6BIN - chains A and B of the 3 polymer chains in the assembly; structure by X-ray diffraction, 2.50 A resolution.

== Chain A ==
Protein: HLA class II histocompatibility antigen, DR alpha chain
Organism: Homo sapiens
Reference sequence: P01903 (DRA_HUMAN); residues 5-181 here correspond to UniProt positions 30-206 (UniProt number = residue number + 25)
Amino-acid sequence (189 residues; each row starts with the number of its first residue):
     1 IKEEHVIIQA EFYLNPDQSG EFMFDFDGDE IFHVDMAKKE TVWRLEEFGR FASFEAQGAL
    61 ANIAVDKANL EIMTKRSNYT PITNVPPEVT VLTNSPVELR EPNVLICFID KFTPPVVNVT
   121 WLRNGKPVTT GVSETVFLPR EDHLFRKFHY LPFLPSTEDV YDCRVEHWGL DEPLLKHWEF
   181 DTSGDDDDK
Unresolved in the structure: 1-2, 182-189
Construct notes: expression tag (1-4, 182-189)
Cystine bridges: Cys107-Cys163
Glycans and other covalent adducts: N-acetylglucosamine (NAG) linked to Asn78, Asn118
UniProt features mapped onto this chain:
  - region: Glu179 to Asp181 (Connecting peptide)
  - site: Gln9 (Self- and pathogen-derived peptide antigen), Gly49 (Self-peptide antigen), Phe51 (Self- and pathogen-derived peptide antigen), Ala52 (Self-peptide antigen), Ser53 (Self- and pathogen-derived peptide antigen), Glu55 (Pathogen-derived peptide antigen), Asn62 (Self- and pathogen-derived peptide antigen), Asn69 (Pathogen-derived peptide antigen), Arg76 (Self- and pathogen-derived peptide antigen)
  - glycosylation (N-linked (GlcNAc...) asparagine): Asn78, Asn118

== Chain B ==
Protein: HLA class II histocompatibility antigen, DRB1-4 beta chain
Organism: Homo sapiens
Reference sequence: P13760 (2B14_HUMAN); residues 1-190 here correspond to UniProt positions 30-219 (UniProt number = residue number + 29)
Amino-acid sequence (200 residues; each row starts with the number of its first residue; numbers below 1 keep their minus sign (Gly-1 is residue -1)):
    -1 GSGDTRPRFL EQVKHECHFF NGTERVRFLD RYFYHQEEYV RFDSDVGEYR AVTELGRPDA
    59 EYWNSQKDLL EQKRAAVDTY CRHNYGVGES FTVQRRVYPE VTVYPAKTQP LQHHNLLVCS
   119 VNGFYPGSIE VRWFRNGQEE KTGVVSTGLI QNGDWTFQTL VMLETVPRSG EVYTCQVEHP
   179 SLTSPLTVEW RATGGDDDDK
Unresolved in the structure: -1 to 1, 191-198
Construct notes: expression tag (-1 to 0, 191-198)
Cystine bridges: Cys15-Cys79, Cys117-Cys173
Glycans and other covalent adducts: N-acetylglucosamine (NAG) linked to Asn19
From the paper describing this entry:
  - specificity-determining residues: Lys71

== Chain A / chain B interface ==
Residue-residue contacts (121; chain A residue first):
  Glu3(A) with His16(B), salt bridge; Phe17(B); Phe18(B)
  Glu4(A) with Phe17(B), hydrogen bond (backbone-backbone); Asn19(B), hydrogen bond (side chain-backbone); Gly20(B)
  His5(A) with Cys15(B); His16(B); Phe17(B), hydrogen bond (backbone-backbone); Val91(B)
  Val6(A) with Cys15(B); His16(B)
  Ile7(A) with His13(B); Glu14(B); Cys15(B), hydrogen bond (backbone-backbone); Phe17(B), hydrophobic
  Ile8(A) with His13(B); Glu14(B)
  Gln9(A) with Val11(B); Lys12(B); His13(B), hydrogen bond (backbone-backbone); Tyr78(B), hydrogen bond
  Ala10(A) with Val11(B)
  Glu11(A) with Gln10(B); Val11(B), hydrogen bond (backbone-backbone); His13(B), salt bridge
  Phe12(A) with Leu8(B), hydrophobic; Glu9(B); Gln10(B)
  Tyr13(A) with Phe7(B); Leu8(B); Glu9(B), hydrogen bond (backbone-backbone)
  Leu14(A) with Arg6(B); Phe7(B); Leu8(B), hydrophobic
  Asn15(A) with Arg6(B); Phe7(B), hydrogen bond (backbone-backbone)
  Pro16(A) with Arg4(B); Pro5(B); Arg6(B)
  Asp17(A) with Arg6(B), salt bridge
  Phe24(A) with Tyr78(B); Asn82(B)
  Phe26(A) with Thr90(B); Val91(B); Tyr123(B); Trp153(B), hydrophobic
  Asp27(A) with Gln149(B)
  Gly28(A) with Gln149(B), hydrogen bond (backbone-side chain)
  Asp29(A) with Tyr123(B); Gln149(B), hydrogen bond; Gly151(B); Trp153(B), hydrogen bond (side chain-backbone)
  Glu30(A) with Trp153(B), hydrogen bond (backbone-side chain)
  Ile31(A) with Trp153(B), hydrophobic
  Arg44(A) with Gly151(B), hydrogen bond (side chain-backbone); Asp152(B); Trp153(B)
  Leu45(A) with Arg93(B); Trp153(B)
  Phe48(A) with Phe89(B), hydrophobic; Trp153(B)
  Phe51(A) with Phe89(B), hydrophobic
  Ala52(A) with Val85(B), hydrophobic; Phe89(B), hydrophobic
  Asp66(A) with Glu9(B); Val11(B)
  Asn69(A) with Glu9(B)
  Leu70(A) with Phe7(B); Leu8(B); Glu9(B); Tyr32(B), hydrophobic
  Met73(A) with Glu9(B); Tyr32(B), hydrophobic; Tyr37(B); Leu53(B), hydrophobic; Asp57(B)
  Thr74(A) with Phe7(B); Tyr32(B)
  Arg76(A) with Leu53(B), hydrogen bond (side chain-backbone); Pro56(B); Asp57(B), salt bridge
  Ser77(A) with Tyr32(B), hydrogen bond
  Tyr79(A) with Phe7(B)
  Thr80(A) with Phe7(B); Tyr32(B), hydrogen bond (backbone-side chain); His33(B), hydrogen bond (backbone-side chain)
  Pro81(A) with Pro5(B), hydrophobic; Arg6(B); Phe7(B), hydrophobic; His33(B), hydrogen bond (backbone-side chain)
  Ile82(A) with Arg6(B), hydrogen bond (backbone-backbone); His33(B), hydrogen bond (backbone-side chain)
  Leu92(A) with Ile148(B), hydrophobic; Gln156(B)
  Thr93(A) with Gln156(B), hydrogen bond (backbone-side chain)
  Asn94(A) with Asn120(B), hydrogen bond (backbone-side chain); Gln156(B)
  Ser95(A) with Asn120(B)
  Pro96(A) with Ser118(B); Asn120(B)
  Ile106(A) with Asn150(B)
  Thr113(A) with Leu8(B)
  Arg140(A) with Lys12(B), hydrogen bond (backbone-side chain)
  Asp142(A) with Gln34(B), hydrogen bond (backbone-side chain)
  His143(A) with Gln10(B), hydrogen bond (backbone-side chain); Lys12(B), hydrogen bond; Arg29(B); Phe31(B); Gln34(B)
  Leu144(A) with Gln34(B)
  Phe145(A) with Leu8(B), hydrophobic; Gln10(B)
  Arg146(A) with Gln149(B), hydrogen bond
  Phe148(A) with Gln149(B); Asn150(B); Gly151(B)
  Tyr150(A) with Asn150(B), hydrogen bond (side chain-backbone); Gly151(B), hydrogen bond (side chain-backbone)
  Trp168(A) with Asp2(B); Arg6(B)
Other interface residues (no listed pair), chain A (60 interface residues in all): Glu47, Asn62, Pro114, Pro115, Thr135, Pro139
Other interface residues (no listed pair), chain B (51 interface residues in all): Tyr30, Gly54, Tyr83, Ser88, Thr100, Tyr102, Phe155

== Summary ==
60 residues of chain A and 51 residues of chain B are in contact, with 30 hydrogen bonds and 4 salt bridges.
Polar contacts include Glu3(A)-His16(B), Glu11(A)-His13(B) and Asp17(A)-Arg6(B). Covalently linked
N-acetylglucosamine: at Asn78(A) and Asn118(A). Covalently linked N-acetylglucosamine: at Asn19(B). The paper
reports the specificity determinant Lys71(B).
Here chain A is HLA class II histocompatibility antigen, DR alpha chain and chain B is HLA class II
histocompatibility antigen, DRB1-4 beta chain, both from Homo sapiens. Entry 6BIN (HLA-DRB1 in complex with
Type II collagen peptide) was determined by X-ray diffraction (same publication as 6BIJ, 6BIL, 6BIR, 6BIV,
6BIX, 6BIY and 6BIZ).
